Entry 1S2I (X-ray diffraction, 2.24 A resolution); this record covers chains B and C of the 3 polymer chains in the assembly.

Chain B (and C):
Name: purine trans deoxyribosylase
Source organism: Lactobacillus helveticus
Notes: EC 2.4.2.6; chain C of this document is another copy of the same molecule, construct and numbering; everything in this record applies to it too
UniProt: Q8RLY5 (Q8RLY5_LACHE); residue numbers follow UniProt; this construct covers 1-167
Amino-acid sequence (167 residues; each row starts with the number of its first residue):
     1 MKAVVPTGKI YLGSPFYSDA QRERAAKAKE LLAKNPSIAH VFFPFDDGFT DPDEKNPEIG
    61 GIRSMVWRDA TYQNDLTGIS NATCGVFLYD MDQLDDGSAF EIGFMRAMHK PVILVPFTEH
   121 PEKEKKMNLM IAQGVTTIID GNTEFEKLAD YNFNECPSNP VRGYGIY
Ligand contacts: 6-bromo-7H-purine (BP1): Y17, P44, F45, W67, T71, D75, N128, L129, Y167

Chain B / chain C interface:
Residue-residue contacts (37; chain B residue first):
  K9(B) - T7(C)
  K9(B) - T83(C)
  K29(B) - M1(C)
  I38(B) - V4(C)
  A39(B) - A3(C)
  A39(B) - V4(C)  hydrogen bond (backbone-backbone)
  A39(B) - V5(C)  hydrophobic
  H40(B) - M1(C)  hydrogen bond (side chain-backbone)
  H40(B) - A3(C)
  H40(B) - N154(C)
  H40(B) - E155(C)  salt bridge
  V41(B) - M1(C)  hydrogen bond (backbone-backbone)
  F42(B) - E155(C)
  D46(B) - M1(C)
  D47(B) - E155(C)
  F49(B) - S158(C)
  D51(B) - R162(C)  salt bridge
  D53(B) - R162(C)  salt bridge
  V66(B) - R162(C)
  A70(B) - S158(C)  hydrogen bond (backbone-side chain)
  A70(B) - P160(C)  hydrophobic
  Q73(B) - R106(C)  hydrogen bond
  Q73(B) - T136(C)
  N74(B) - C156(C)
  N74(B) - P157(C)
  N74(B) - S158(C)  hydrogen bond (side chain-backbone)
  T77(B) - P111(C)
  T77(B) - E155(C)
  T77(B) - C156(C)
  S80(B) - H109(C)  hydrogen bond (side chain-backbone)
  S80(B) - K110(C)
  S80(B) - P111(C)
  N81(B) - T83(C)
  N81(B) - P111(C)
  N81(B) - N154(C)
  F104(B) - H109(C)
  M108(B) - M108(C)
Interface residues without a listed pair, chain B (25 interface residues in all): P6, P52, D69, L76
Interface residues without a listed pair, chain C (22 interface residues in all): K2, Q133, N159

In short:
Chain B and chain C form an interface of 25 and 22 residues respectively, with 7 hydrogen bonds and 3 salt
bridges. Polar contacts include H40(B)-E155(C), D51(B)-R162(C) and D53(B)-R162(C). Chain B binds
6-bromo-7H-purine.
Chain B and chain C are both purine trans deoxyribosylase (Lactobacillus helveticus); the structure, Purine
2'deoxyribosyltransferase + bromopurine, was determined by X-ray diffraction, deposited together with 1S2D,
1S2L and 1S3F.
